PDB entry 8EFF | electron microscopy, 5.48 A resolution (low resolution: residue-level contacts below are approximate; hydrogen-bond / salt-bridge calls are withheld) | chains B and C of the 4 polymer chains in the assembly

# Chain B (and C)
Molecule: Dynamin-like 120 kDa protein, form S1
Organism: Homo sapiens
Notes: chain C of this document is another copy of the same molecule, construct and numbering; everything in this record applies to it too
UniProt: O60313 (OPA1_HUMAN); numbering as in UniProt (aligned over 195-960)
Chain sequence (766 residues; each row starts with the number of its first residue):
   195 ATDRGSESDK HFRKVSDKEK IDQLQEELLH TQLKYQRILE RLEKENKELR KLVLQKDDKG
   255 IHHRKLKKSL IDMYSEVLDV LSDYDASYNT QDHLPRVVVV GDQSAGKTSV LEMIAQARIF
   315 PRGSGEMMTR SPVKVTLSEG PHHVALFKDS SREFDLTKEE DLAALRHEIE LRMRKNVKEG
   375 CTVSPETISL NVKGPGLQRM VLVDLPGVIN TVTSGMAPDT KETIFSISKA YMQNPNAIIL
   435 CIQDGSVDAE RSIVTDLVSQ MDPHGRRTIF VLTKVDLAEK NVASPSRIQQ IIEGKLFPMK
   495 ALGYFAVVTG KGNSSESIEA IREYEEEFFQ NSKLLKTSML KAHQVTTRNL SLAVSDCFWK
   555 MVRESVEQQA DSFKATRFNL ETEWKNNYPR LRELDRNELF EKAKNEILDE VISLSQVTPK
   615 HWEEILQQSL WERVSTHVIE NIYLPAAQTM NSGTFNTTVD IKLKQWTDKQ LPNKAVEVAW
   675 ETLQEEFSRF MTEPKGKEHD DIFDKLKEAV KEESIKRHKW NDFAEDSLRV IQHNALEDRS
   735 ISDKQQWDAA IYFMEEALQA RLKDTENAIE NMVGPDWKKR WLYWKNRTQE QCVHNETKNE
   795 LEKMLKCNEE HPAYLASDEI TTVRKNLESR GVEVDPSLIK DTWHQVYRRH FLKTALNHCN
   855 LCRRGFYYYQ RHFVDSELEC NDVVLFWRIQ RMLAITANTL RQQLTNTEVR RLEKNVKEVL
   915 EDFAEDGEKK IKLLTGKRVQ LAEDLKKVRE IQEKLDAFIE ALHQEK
Disulfide bonds: Cys856-Cys874
Ion coordination: K+: Gln297, Glu320 (together with GDP); Mg2+: Thr323 (together with GDP)
Residues lining bound ligands:
  - tetrafluoroaluminate (ALF): Asp296, Gln297, Ser298, Lys301, Glu320, Met321, Met322, Thr323, Leu399, Pro400, Gly401
  - GDP (guanosine-5'-diphosphate): Ser298, Ala299, Gly300, Lys301, Thr302, Ser303, Pro315, Arg316, Gly317, Ser318, Glu320, Met321, Met322, Thr323, Thr467, Lys468, Thr503, Gly504, Lys505, Asn507
Swiss-Prot annotation at these positions:
  - region: Gly295 to Thr302 (G1 motif), Met321 to Arg324 (G2 motif), Asp398 to Gly401 (G3 motif), Thr467 to Asp470 (G4 motif), Val501 to Gly504 (G5 motif)
  - binding site (GTP): Ser298, Gly300, Lys301, Thr302, Ser303, Gly317, Lys468, Asp470, Thr503, Gly506, Asn507
  - binding site (Mg(2+)): Thr302, Thr323, Asp398
  - modified residue: Lys228 (N6-acetyllysine)
  - natural variant: Glu270 (E270K: In OPA1), Leu272 (L272P: In OPA1), Asp273 (D273A: In OPA1), Arg290 (R290Q: In OPA1; R290W: In OPA1), Val293 to Val294 (deletion: In OPA1), Gly300 (G300E: In OPA1), Gln310 (Q310R: In OPA1), Arg324 to Pro326 (deletion: In OPA1), Thr330 (T330S: In OPA1), Ala357 (A357T: In DOA+ and OPA1), Val377 (V377I: In OPA1), Ile382 (I382M: In OPA1 and BEHRS), 41 further natural variant entries in UniProt
  - mutagenesis: Glu213 (E213A: In interface mutant 9; strongly decreased ability to mediate mitochondrial fusion; when associated with A-217, A-557 and A-565), Gln217 (Q217A: In interface mutant 9; strongly decreased ability to mediate mitochondrial fusion; when associated with A-213, A-557 and A-565), Arg235 (R235A: In interface mutant 8; strongly decreased ability to mediate mitochondrial fusion), Leu243 (L243A: In mutant control 1; does not affect ability to mediate mitochondrial fusion), Leu248 (L248A: In mutant control 2; does not affect ability to mediate mitochondrial fusion), Gln297 (Q297E: Abolished GTPase activity without affecting the ability to bind membranes), Ser298 (S298A: Abolished GTPase activity without affecting the ability to bind membranes), Lys301 (K301A: Abolished GTPase activity), Thr302 (T302A: Abolished GTPase activity; T302N: Abolished GTPase activity without affecting the ability to bind membranes), Arg316 (R316A: Strongly decreased GTPase activity), Glu320 (E320A: Decreased GTPase activity), Met321 (M321A: Strongly decreased GTPase activity), 39 further mutagenesis entries in UniProt
From the paper describing this entry:
  - self-association interface (contacts with another copy of this molecule); pairs are residue here / residue on that copy: Gln217-Gln562, Lys713-Gln454, Asp716-Lys423, Lys738-Asp869, Tyr863-Glu871, His866-Arg858, Phe867-Lys738

# Interface between chain B and chain C
Contacting residue pairs - 35 pairs, chain B then chain C:
  Ser736(B) - Asp869(C)
  Ser736(B) - Glu873(C)
  Asp737(B) - Asp869(C)
  Lys738(B) - Phe867(C)
  Lys738(B) - Val868(C)
  Lys738(B) - Asp869(C)
  Arg858(B) - His866(C)
  Arg858(B) - Phe867(C)
  Gly859(B) - His866(C)
  Gly859(B) - Phe867(C)
  Phe860(B) - His866(C)
  Tyr862(B) - Phe860(C)
  Tyr863(B) - Phe860(C)
  Tyr863(B) - His866(C)
  Tyr863(B) - Val868(C)
  Tyr863(B) - Asp869(C)
  Tyr863(B) - Ser870(C)
  Tyr863(B) - Glu871(C)
  Tyr863(B) - Leu872(C)
  Gln864(B) - His866(C)
  Arg865(B) - Ile735(C)
  Arg865(B) - Trp741(C)
  His866(B) - Trp741(C)
  His866(B) - Phe860(C)
  Phe867(B) - Lys738(C)
  Phe867(B) - Trp741(C)
  Phe867(B) - Asp742(C)
  Phe867(B) - Ile745(C)
  Phe867(B) - Cys856(C)
  Phe867(B) - Arg857(C)
  Phe867(B) - Phe860(C)
  Phe867(B) - Tyr861(C)
  Val868(B) - Lys738(C)
  Val868(B) - Phe860(C)
  Asp869(B) - Lys738(C)
Other interface residues (no listed pair), chain C (20 interface residues in all): Arg865, Cys874, Val877

# In short
14 residues of chain B face 20 of chain C across their interface. Ligands of chain B: GDP and
tetrafluoroaluminate. Gln297(B) and Glu320(B) form the K+ site. UniProt lists 11 GTP-binding residues, 3
Mg2+-binding residues and 67 mutagenesis sites on chain B. From the paper: a self-association interface
involving Gln217(B), Lys713(B) and Asp716(B) among others.
Chain B and chain C are both Dynamin-like 120 kDa protein, form S1 (Homo sapiens); the structure, CryoEM of
the soluble OPA1 tetramer from the GDP-AlFx bound helical assembly on a lipid membrane, was determined by
electron microscopy together with 8EEW, 8EF7, 8EFR, 8EFS and 8EFT from the same study.
